PDB entry 8YVZ | electron microscopy, 3.45 A resolution | chains A and H of the 20 polymer chains in the assembly

Chain A (and H):
Molecule: Spike glycoprotein E1
From: Semliki Forest virus 4
Notes: chain H of this document is another copy of the same molecule, construct and numbering; everything in this record applies to it too
Reference sequence: A0A0E3T652 (A0A0E3T652_SFV); residues 1-438 here correspond to UniProt positions 816-1253 (UniProt number = residue number + 815)
Amino-acid sequence (438 residues; numbered 1 to 438; the number before each row is that of its first residue):
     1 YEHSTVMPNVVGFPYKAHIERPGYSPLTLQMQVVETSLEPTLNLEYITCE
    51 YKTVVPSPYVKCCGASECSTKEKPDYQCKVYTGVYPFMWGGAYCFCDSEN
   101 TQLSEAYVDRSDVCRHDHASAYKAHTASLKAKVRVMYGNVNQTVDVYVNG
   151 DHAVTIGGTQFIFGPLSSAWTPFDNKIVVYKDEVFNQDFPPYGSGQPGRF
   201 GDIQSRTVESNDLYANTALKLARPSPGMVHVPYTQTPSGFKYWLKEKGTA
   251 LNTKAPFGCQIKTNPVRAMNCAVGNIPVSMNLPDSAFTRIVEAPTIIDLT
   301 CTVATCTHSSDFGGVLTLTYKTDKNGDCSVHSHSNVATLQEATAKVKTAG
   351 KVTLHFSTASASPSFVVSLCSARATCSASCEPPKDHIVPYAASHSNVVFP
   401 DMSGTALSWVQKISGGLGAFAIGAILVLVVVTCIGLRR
Disulfide bonds: Cys49-Cys114, Cys62-Cys94, Cys63-Cys96, Cys259-Cys271, Cys301-Cys376, Cys306-Cys380, Cys328-Cys370
Covalent attachments: N-acetylglucosamine (NAG) linked to Asn141

Interface between chain A and chain H:
Pairs across the interface (20):
  Thr41(A) - Thr41(H)
  Lys123(A) - Asp151(H)  salt bridge
  His125(A) - Thr126(H)
  Thr126(A) - His125(H)
  Thr126(A) - Thr126(H)
  Asp151(A) - Glu45(H)
  Asp151(A) - Lys123(H)  salt bridge
  Asp151(A) - Pro191(H)
  Asp151(A) - Tyr192(H)
  His152(A) - Tyr192(H)
  His152(A) - Arg206(H)
  Ala153(A) - Tyr192(H)  hydrogen bond (backbone-backbone)
  Ala153(A) - Gly193(H)
  Lys176(A) - Asp151(H)  salt bridge
  Pro191(A) - Asp151(H)
  Tyr192(A) - His152(H)
  Tyr192(A) - Ala153(H)  hydrogen bond (backbone-backbone)
  Gly193(A) - Ala153(H)
  Ser194(A) - Gln160(H)
  Arg206(A) - His152(H)
Also at the interface, not in a pair above, chain A (17 interface residues in all): Asn43, Glu45, Tyr147, Gln160
Also at the interface, not in a pair above, chain H (18 interface residues in all): Asn43, Tyr147, Gly150, Lys176, Ser194

In short:
Chain A and chain H form an interface of 17 and 18 residues respectively, with 2 hydrogen bonds and 3 salt
bridges. Among the polar pairs are Lys123(A)-Asp151(H), Lys176(A)-Asp151(H) and Ala153(A)-Tyr192(H).
Covalently linked N-acetylglucosamine: at Asn141(A).
Chain A and chain H are both Spike glycoprotein E1 (Semliki Forest virus 4); the structure, Semliki Forest
virus viron, was determined by electron microscopy, deposited together with 8YVY, 8YW1 and 8YW2.
